PDB entry 1NIK | X-ray diffraction, 4.10 A resolution (low resolution: residue-level contacts below are approximate; hydrogen-bond / salt-bridge calls are withheld) | chains B and C of the 12 polymer chains in the assembly

== Chain B ==
Protein: ORF YOR151c
From: Saccharomyces cerevisiae
Notes: EC 2.7.7.6
UniProt: P08518 (RPB2_YEAST); numbering as in UniProt (aligned over 1-1224)
Chain sequence (1224 residues; numbered 1 to 1224; the number before each row is that of its first residue):
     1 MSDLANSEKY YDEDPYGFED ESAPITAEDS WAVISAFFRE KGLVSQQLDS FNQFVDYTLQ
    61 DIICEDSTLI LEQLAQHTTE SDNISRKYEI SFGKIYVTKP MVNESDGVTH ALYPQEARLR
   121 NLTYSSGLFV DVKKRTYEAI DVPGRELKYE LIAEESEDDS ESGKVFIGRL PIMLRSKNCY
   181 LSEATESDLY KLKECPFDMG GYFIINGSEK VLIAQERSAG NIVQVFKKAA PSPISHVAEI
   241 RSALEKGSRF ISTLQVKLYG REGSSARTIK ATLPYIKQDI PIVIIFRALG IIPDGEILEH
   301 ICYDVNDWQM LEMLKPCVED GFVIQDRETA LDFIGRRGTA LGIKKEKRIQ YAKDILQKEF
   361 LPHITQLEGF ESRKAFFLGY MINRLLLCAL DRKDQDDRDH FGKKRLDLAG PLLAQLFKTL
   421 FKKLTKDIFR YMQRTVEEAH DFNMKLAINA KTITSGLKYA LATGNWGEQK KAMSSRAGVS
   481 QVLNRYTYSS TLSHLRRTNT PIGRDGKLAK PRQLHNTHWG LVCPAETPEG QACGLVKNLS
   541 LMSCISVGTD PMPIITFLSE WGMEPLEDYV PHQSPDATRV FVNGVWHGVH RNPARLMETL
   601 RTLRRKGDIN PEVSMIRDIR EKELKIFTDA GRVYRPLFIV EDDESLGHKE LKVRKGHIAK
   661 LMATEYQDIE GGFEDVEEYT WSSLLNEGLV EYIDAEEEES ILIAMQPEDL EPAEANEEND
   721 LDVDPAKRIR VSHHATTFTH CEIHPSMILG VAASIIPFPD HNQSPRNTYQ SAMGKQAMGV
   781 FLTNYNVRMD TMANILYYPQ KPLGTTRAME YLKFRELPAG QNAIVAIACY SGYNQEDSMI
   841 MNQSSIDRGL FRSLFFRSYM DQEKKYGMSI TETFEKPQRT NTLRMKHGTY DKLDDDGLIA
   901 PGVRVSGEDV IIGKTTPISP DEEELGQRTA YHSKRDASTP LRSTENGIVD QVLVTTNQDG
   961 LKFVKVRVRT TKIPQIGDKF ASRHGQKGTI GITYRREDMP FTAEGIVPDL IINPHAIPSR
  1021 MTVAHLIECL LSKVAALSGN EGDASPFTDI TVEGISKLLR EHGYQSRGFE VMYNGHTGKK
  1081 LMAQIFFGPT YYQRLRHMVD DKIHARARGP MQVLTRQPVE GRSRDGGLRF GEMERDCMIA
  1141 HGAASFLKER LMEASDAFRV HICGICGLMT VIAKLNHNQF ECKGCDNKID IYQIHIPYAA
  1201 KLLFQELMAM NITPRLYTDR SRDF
Unresolved in the structure: 1-19, 71-89, 135-163, 336-344, 438-445, 468-476, 503-508, 669-677, 716-721, 920-932
Ion coordination: Zn2+: Cys1163, Cys1166, Cys1182, Cys1185

== Chain C ==
Protein: DNA-directed RNA polymerase II, chain RPB3
From: Saccharomyces cerevisiae
Notes: EC 2.7.7.6
UniProt: P16370 (RPB3_YEAST); residues 1-318 here = UniProt positions 1-318
Chain sequence (318 residues; each row starts with the number of its first residue):
     1 MSEEGPQVKI REASKDNVDF ILSNVDLAMA NSLRRVMIAE IPTLAIDSVE VETNTTVLAD
    61 EFIAHRLGLI PLQSMDIEQL EYSRDCFCED HCDKCSVVLT LQAFGESEST TNVYSKDLVI
   121 VSNLMGRNIG HPIIQDKEGN GVLICKLRKG QELKLTCVAK KGIAKEHAKW GPAAAIEFEY
   181 DPWNKLKHTD YWYEQDSAKE WPQSKNCEYE DPPNEGDPFD YKAQADTFYM NVESVGSIPV
   241 DQVVVRGIDT LQKKVASILL ALTQMDQDKV NFASGDNNTA SNMLGSNEDV MMTGAEQDPY
   301 SNASQMGNTG SGGYDNAW
Unresolved in the structure: 1-2, 269-318
Ion coordination: Zn2+: Cys86, Cys88, Cys92, Cys95
Swiss-Prot annotation at these positions:
  - binding site (Zn(2+)): Cys86, Cys88, Cys92, Cys95
  - modified residue: Ser2 (N-acetylserine)
  - natural variant: Ala30 (A30D: In mutant RPB3-1)
  - mutagenesis: Lys9 (K9E: Transcript termination readthrough)

== Chain B / chain C interface ==
Residue-residue contacts - 72 pairs, chain B then chain C:
  Tyr797(B) - Glu61(C)
  Tyr797(B) - Phe62(C)
  Tyr798(B) - Phe62(C)
  Tyr798(B) - Arg66(C)
  Ser844(B) - Ala168(C)
  Asp847(B) - His65(C)
  Asp847(B) - His167(C)
  Asp847(B) - Ala168(C)
  Arg848(B) - His65(C)
  Arg848(B) - Leu69(C)
  Arg848(B) - Ala168(C)
  Gly849(B) - His65(C)
  Arg852(B) - His65(C)
  Arg969(B) - Asp60(C)
  Arg969(B) - Glu61(C)
  Thr971(B) - Glu61(C)
  Arg995(B) - Lys165(C)
  Arg996(B) - Ile38(C)
  Arg996(B) - Ala174(C)
  Arg996(B) - Ala175(C)
  Glu997(B) - Arg34(C)
  Glu997(B) - Arg35(C)
  Glu997(B) - Ile38(C)
  Glu997(B) - Ala39(C)
  Asp998(B) - Arg35(C)
  Phe1001(B) - Arg34(C)
  Phe1001(B) - Phe178(C)
  Ala1003(B) - Glu177(C)
  Ala1003(B) - Phe178(C)
  Glu1004(B) - Glu177(C)
  Gly1005(B) - Ile176(C)
  Arg1060(B) - Lys199(C)
  Arg1060(B) - Glu200(C)
  Gly1063(B) - Pro202(C)
  Tyr1064(B) - Pro202(C)
  Gln1065(B) - Trp201(C)
  Gln1065(B) - Pro202(C)
  Arg1067(B) - Glu194(C)
  Phe1069(B) - Trp192(C)
  Phe1069(B) - Trp201(C)
  Glu1070(B) - Trp201(C)
  Val1071(B) - Tyr191(C)
  Tyr1073(B) - Phe178(C)
  Tyr1073(B) - Glu179(C)
  Tyr1073(B) - Tyr180(C)
  Gly1075(B) - Asn31(C)
  Gly1075(B) - Arg34(C)
  Gly1075(B) - Arg35(C)
  His1076(B) - Asn31(C)
  Thr1077(B) - Leu27(C)
  Thr1077(B) - Asn31(C)
  Gly1078(B) - Leu27(C)
  Gly1078(B) - Asn31(C)
  Gly1078(B) - Phe178(C)
  Gly1078(B) - Tyr180(C)
  Lys1079(B) - Leu27(C)
  Lys1079(B) - Tyr180(C)
  Lys1079(B) - His188(C)
  Lys1080(B) - Tyr180(C)
  Lys1080(B) - Asp181(C)
  Lys1080(B) - His188(C)
  Lys1080(B) - Thr189(C)
  Leu1081(B) - Thr189(C)
  Met1082(B) - Lys187(C)
  Met1082(B) - His188(C)
  Met1082(B) - Thr189(C)
  Met1082(B) - Asp190(C)
  Gln1084(B) - Thr189(C)
  Gln1084(B) - Asp190(C)
  Gln1084(B) - Tyr191(C)
  Gln1084(B) - Trp192(C)
  Gln1084(B) - Trp201(C)
Also at the interface, not in a pair above, chain B (37 interface residues in all): Leu854, Met999
Also at the interface, not in a pair above, chain C (39 interface residues in all): Ala59, Ala164, Glu166, Ala173, Asn184

== Summary ==
Chain B and chain C form an interface of 37 and 39 residues respectively. Cys1163(B), Cys1166(B), Cys1182(B)
and Cys1185(B) form the Zn2+ site. UniProt lists 4 Zn2+-binding residues and one mutagenesis site on chain C.
Chain B is ORF YOR151c and chain C is DNA-directed RNA polymerase II, chain RPB3, both from Saccharomyces
cerevisiae; the structure, Wild Type RNA Polymerase II, was determined by X-ray diffraction.
